Entry 8V9Y (X-ray diffraction, 1.76 A resolution); this record covers chain A.

[Chain A]
Molecule: JGFN4
Amino-acid sequence (120 residues; numbered 0 to 119; the number before each row is that of its first residue; numbering starts at 0):
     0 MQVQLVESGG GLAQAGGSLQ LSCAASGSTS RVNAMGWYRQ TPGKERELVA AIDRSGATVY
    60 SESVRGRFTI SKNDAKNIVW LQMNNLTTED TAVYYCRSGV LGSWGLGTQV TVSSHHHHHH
Unresolved in the structure: 0-1, 115-119
Disulfide bonds: Cys22-Cys95
What the authors report for this chain:
  - mutagenesis - T28D/N76Y: abolished binding to fentanyl hapten
  - mutagenesis - N32A, M34A, K71A: abolished binding to F1 fentanyl hapten
  - mutagenesis - R53H: decreased binding to F1 fentanyl hapten
  - mutagenesis - S29Y/N76D, S29Y/A74Y/N76D (2000-fold): increased binding to free fentanyl

[In short]
The paper reports that N32A, M34A and K71A abolish binding to F1 fentanyl hapten; S29Y/N76D and S29Y/A74Y/N76D
increase binding to free fentanyl; 7 substitutions were tested in all.
Chain A is JGFN4; the structure, X-ray crystal structure of nanobody JGFN4, was determined by X-ray
diffraction together with 8V9W, 8V9X, 8V9Z and 8VA0 from the same study.
